PDB entry 1W5C | X-ray diffraction, 3.20 A resolution | chains B and O of the 10 polymer chains in the assembly

[Chain B]
Name: Photosystem II core light harvesting protein
Organism: Thermosynechococcus elongatus
UniProt: Q8DIQ1 (Q8DIQ1); residue numbers follow UniProt; this construct covers 1-4, 7-510
Chain sequence (510 residues; numbered 1 to 510; the number before each row is that of its first residue):
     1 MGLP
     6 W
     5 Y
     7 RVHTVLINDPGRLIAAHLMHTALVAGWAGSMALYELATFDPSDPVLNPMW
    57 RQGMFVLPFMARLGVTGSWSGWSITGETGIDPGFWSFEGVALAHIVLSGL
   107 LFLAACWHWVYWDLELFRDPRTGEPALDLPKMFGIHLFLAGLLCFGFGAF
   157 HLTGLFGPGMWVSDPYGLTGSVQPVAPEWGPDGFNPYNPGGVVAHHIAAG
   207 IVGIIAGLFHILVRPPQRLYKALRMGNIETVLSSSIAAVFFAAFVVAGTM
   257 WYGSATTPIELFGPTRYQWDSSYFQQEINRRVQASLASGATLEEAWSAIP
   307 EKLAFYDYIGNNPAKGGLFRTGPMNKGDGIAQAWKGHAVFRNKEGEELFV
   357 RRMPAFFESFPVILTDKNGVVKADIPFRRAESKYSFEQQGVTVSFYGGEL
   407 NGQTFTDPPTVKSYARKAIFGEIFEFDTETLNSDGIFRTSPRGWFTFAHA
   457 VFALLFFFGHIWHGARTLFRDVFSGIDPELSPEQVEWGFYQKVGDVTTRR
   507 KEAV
Disordered / not traced: 1, 5, 482-510
Metal / ion sites: chlorophyll a Mg (7 sites), coordinated by His100, His114, His201, His216, His455, His466, His469
Residues lining bound ligands:
  - chlorophyll a (CLA), molecule 1: Trp6, Arg7, Val8, His9, Leu238, Ile242, Phe458, Leu461, Phe462, Phe464, Gly465, Trp468, His469, Arg472
  - chlorophyll a (CLA), molecule 2: Thr10, Ile13, Leu19, Ala22, His23, His26, Thr27, Ile234, Glu235, Val237, Leu238, Ser241, Ile242
  - chlorophyll a (CLA), molecule 3: Ile20, His23, Leu24, Thr27, Leu103, Leu106, Leu107, Leu109, Ala110, Trp113, Leu133, Met138, Ile141, His142, Leu145
  - chlorophyll a (CLA), molecule 4: Ile20, Leu24, Leu107, Ala110, Trp113, His114, Tyr117
  - chlorophyll a (CLA), molecule 5: Ala22, Met25, Leu29
  - chlorophyll a (CLA), molecule 6: His26, Leu29, Val30, Trp33, Val245, Phe458, Leu461, Phe462
  - chlorophyll a (CLA), molecule 7: Thr27, Ala28, Val30, Ala31, Trp33, Ala34, Ala38, Val62, Phe65, Met66, Val96, His100
  - chlorophyll a (CLA), molecule 8: Trp33, Phe61, Phe65, Arg68, Leu69, Val245, Ala248, Ala249, Val252, Phe451, His455, Phe458, Ala459, Phe462
  - chlorophyll a (CLA), molecule 9: Trp33, Met37, Tyr40, Gly59, Phe61, Arg326, Thr327, Gly328, Pro447, Trp450, Phe451, Ala454, His455, Phe458
  - chlorophyll a (CLA), molecule 10: Arg68, Leu69, Ala146, Leu149, Cys150, Phe153, Leu158, Met166, Val198, His201, His202, Val252, Ala261, Thr262
  - chlorophyll a (CLA), molecule 11: Leu69, Gly70, Val71, Phe90, Trp91, Leu149, Gly152, Phe153, Phe156, His157, Phe162, Pro164
  - chlorophyll a (CLA), molecule 12: Leu135, Phe139, His142, Val237, Ser240, Ser241, Ala244
  - chlorophyll a (CLA), molecule 13: Phe139, Val208, Ala212, Phe215, His216, Val219, Arg220, Pro221, Pro222, Leu225, Met231
  - chlorophyll a (CLA), molecule 14: Gly186, Asp188, Phe190, Ala204
  - chlorophyll a (CLA), molecule 15: Gly189, Phe190, Pro192, Gly197, Val198, Ala200, His201, Ala204, Ala205, Val208, Phe247, Phe250, Val251, Thr255
  - chlorophyll a (CLA), molecule 16: Thr236, Ser239, Ser240, Ala243, Phe246, Phe247, Phe463, His466, Ile467, Gly470, Thr473, Leu474

[Chain O]
Name: Photosystem II manganese-stabilizing polypeptide
Organism: Thermosynechococcus elongatus
Chain sequence (179 residues; each row starts with the number of its first residue; X marks 179 residues of unknown identity (built as UNK)):
     1 XXXXXXXXXXXXXXXXXXXXXXXXXXXXXXXXXXXXXXXXXXXXXXXXXX
    51 XXXXXXXXXXXXXXXXXXXXXXXXXXXXXXXXXXXXXXXXXXXXXXXXXX
   101 XXXXXXXXXXXXXXXXXXXXXXXXXXXXXXXXXXXXXXXXXXXXXXXXXX
   151 XXXXXXXXXXXXXXXXXXXXXXXXXXXXX

[Chain B / chain O interface]
Chain B side of the interface, 12 residues: Tyr314, Asp334, Phe383, Arg384, Arg385, Ala386, Arg422, Lys423, Asp440, Gly441, Ile442, Phe443

[Overview]
No residue of chain B is in contact with chain O. Ligands of chain B: 16 copies of chlorophyll a.
Here chain B is Photosystem II core light harvesting protein and chain O is Photosystem II
manganese-stabilizing polypeptide, both from Thermosynechococcus elongatus. Entry 1W5C (Photosystem II from
Thermosynechococcus elongatus) was determined by X-ray diffraction.
